PDB entry 4MBX | X-ray diffraction, 1.92 A resolution | chains B and C of the 5 polymer chains in the assembly

[Chain B (and C)]
Name: Major Capsid Protein VP1
From: B-lymphotropic polyomavirus
Notes: chain C of this document is another copy of the same molecule, construct and numbering; everything in this record applies to it too
Amino-acid sequence (278 residues; each row starts with the number of its first residue):
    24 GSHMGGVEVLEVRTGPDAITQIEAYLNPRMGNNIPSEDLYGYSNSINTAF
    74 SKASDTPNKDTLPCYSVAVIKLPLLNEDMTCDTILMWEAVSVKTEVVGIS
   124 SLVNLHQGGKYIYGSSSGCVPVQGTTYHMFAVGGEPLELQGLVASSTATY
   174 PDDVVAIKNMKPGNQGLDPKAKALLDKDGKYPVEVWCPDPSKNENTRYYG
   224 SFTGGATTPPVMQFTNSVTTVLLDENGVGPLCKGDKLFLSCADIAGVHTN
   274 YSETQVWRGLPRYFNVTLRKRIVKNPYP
Unresolved in the structure: 24, 301
Bound ions: Ca2+ site 1: Glu46 (shared with Ser214(C) of chain C); Ca2+ site 2: Ser214 (shared with 1 residue of chain A)

[Interface between chain B and chain C]
Contacting residue pairs (125):
  Val30(B) - Ile295(C)  hydrophobic
  Glu31(B) - Arg294(C)  salt bridge
  Val32(B) - Ile295(C)
  Val32(B) - Lys297(C)
  Leu33(B) - Val251(C)  hydrophobic
  Leu33(B) - Leu254(C)  hydrophobic
  Leu33(B) - Arg294(C)
  Leu33(B) - Ile295(C)  hydrogen bond (backbone-backbone)
  Leu33(B) - Val296(C)
  Leu33(B) - Lys297(C)  hydrogen bond (backbone-backbone)
  Glu34(B) - Lys297(C)
  Glu46(B) - Ser214(C)
  Tyr48(B) - Leu190(C)
  Tyr48(B) - Pro192(C)
  Asn50(B) - Gly189(C)
  Asn50(B) - Leu190(C)  hydrogen bond (side chain-backbone)
  Pro58(B) - Pro185(C)
  Pro58(B) - Gly186(C)  hydrogen bond (backbone-backbone)
  Glu60(B) - Pro185(C)
  Asp61(B) - Lys75(C)
  Asp61(B) - Gln188(C)  hydrogen bond (backbone-side chain)
  Leu62(B) - Lys75(C)
  Leu62(B) - Gln188(C)
  Tyr63(B) - Pro185(C)
  Tyr63(B) - Gly186(C)
  Tyr63(B) - Gln188(C)  hydrogen bond (backbone-side chain)
  Tyr63(B) - Gly189(C)
  Tyr65(B) - Ala167(C)  hydrogen bond (side chain-backbone)
  Tyr65(B) - Gln188(C)
  Lys116(B) - Glu248(C)  salt bridge
  Glu118(B) - Pro213(C)
  Glu118(B) - Tyr221(C)  hydrogen bond
  Val120(B) - Gln163(C)
  Val120(B) - Leu190(C)  hydrophobic
  Val120(B) - Cys210(C)  hydrophobic
  Val120(B) - Pro213(C)  hydrophobic
  Gly121(B) - Cys210(C)  hydrogen bond (backbone-side chain)
  Ile122(B) - Phe225(C)  hydrophobic
  Ser123(B) - Tyr88(C)
  Ser123(B) - Tyr150(C)
  Ser123(B) - Val206(C)  hydrogen bond (side chain-backbone)
  Ser123(B) - Glu207(C)
  Ser123(B) - Trp209(C)  hydrogen bond (side chain-backbone)
  Ser123(B) - Cys210(C)
  Ser124(B) - Leu165(C)
  Ser124(B) - Ala167(C)
  Ser124(B) - Glu207(C)
  Leu125(B) - Phe225(C)  hydrophobic
  Val126(B) - Tyr150(C)  hydrophobic
  Val126(B) - Val206(C)  hydrophobic
  Val126(B) - Glu207(C)
  Val126(B) - Phe225(C)  hydrophobic
  Val126(B) - Ile267(C)  hydrophobic
  Val126(B) - Trp280(C)  hydrophobic
  Asn127(B) - Ala167(C)
  Asn127(B) - Glu207(C)  hydrogen bond
  Leu128(B) - Ile69(C)
  Leu128(B) - Thr71(C)
  Leu128(B) - Val270(C)  hydrophobic
  Leu128(B) - Trp280(C)  hydrophobic
  His129(B) - Asn70(C)
  His129(B) - Thr71(C)
  His129(B) - Ala72(C)  hydrogen bond (backbone-backbone)
  His129(B) - Asp78(C)  salt bridge
  His129(B) - Pro80(C)
  His129(B) - Leu85(C)
  His129(B) - Glu207(C)  salt bridge
  Gln130(B) - Ala167(C)
  Gly131(B) - Ala72(C)
  Tyr134(B) - Thr71(C)
  Ile135(B) - Gln278(C)
  Tyr136(B) - Lys133(C)
  Tyr136(B) - Gln146(C)
  Tyr136(B) - Thr230(C)
  Tyr136(B) - Thr272(C)
  Tyr136(B) - Glu276(C)
  Tyr136(B) - Gln278(C)
  Gly137(B) - Glu276(C)  hydrogen bond (backbone-side chain)
  Ser139(B) - Ser275(C)
  Ser139(B) - Glu276(C)
  Ser139(B) - Thr277(C)
  Ser140(B) - Thr71(C)
  Ser140(B) - Glu276(C)
  Ser140(B) - Gln278(C)
  Gly141(B) - Thr71(C)
  Gly141(B) - Gln278(C)  hydrogen bond (backbone-side chain)
  Cys142(B) - Thr71(C)
  Pro144(B) - Thr148(C)
  Pro144(B) - Gly228(C)
  Gln146(B) - Gly228(C)
  Gln146(B) - Ala229(C)  hydrogen bond (side chain-backbone)
  Pro232(B) - Gly227(C)
  Pro232(B) - Gly228(C)
  Pro232(B) - Thr231(C)
  Pro233(B) - Phe225(C)  hydrophobic
  Pro233(B) - Thr226(C)
  Pro233(B) - Gly227(C)  hydrogen bond (backbone-backbone)
  Pro233(B) - Gly228(C)
  Val234(B) - Phe225(C)
  Val234(B) - Thr226(C)
  Met235(B) - Ser224(C)
  Met235(B) - Phe225(C)  hydrogen bond (backbone-backbone)
  Gln236(B) - Gly223(C)
  Gln236(B) - Ser224(C)  hydrogen bond
  Phe237(B) - Tyr150(C)
  Phe237(B) - Met152(C)  hydrophobic
  Phe237(B) - Pro211(C)
  Phe237(B) - Tyr222(C)
  Phe237(B) - Gly223(C)  hydrogen bond (backbone-backbone)
  Phe237(B) - Ser224(C)
  Thr238(B) - Tyr221(C)  hydrogen bond (side chain-backbone)
  Thr238(B) - Tyr222(C)
  Asn239(B) - Asn216(C)  hydrogen bond (side chain-backbone)
  Asn239(B) - Thr219(C)  hydrogen bond (side chain-backbone)
  Asn239(B) - Arg220(C)
  Asn239(B) - Tyr221(C)  hydrogen bond (side chain-backbone)
  Ser240(B) - Tyr222(C)
  Arg281(B) - Leu165(C)
  Arg281(B) - Val166(C)  hydrogen bond (side chain-backbone)
  Arg281(B) - Ala167(C)
  Arg281(B) - Gln188(C)  hydrogen bond (side chain-backbone)
  Pro284(B) - Leu165(C)  hydrophobic
  Pro284(B) - Leu190(C)  hydrophobic
  Tyr286(B) - Pro213(C)  hydrogen bond (side chain-backbone)
  Tyr286(B) - Ser214(C)
Also at the interface, not in a pair above, chain B (52 interface residues in all): Ser59, Leu283
Also at the interface, not in a pair above, chain C (65 interface residues in all): Thr106, Val143, Ser168, Ala171, Tyr173

[Summary]
52 residues of chain B and 65 residues of chain C are in contact, with 27 hydrogen bonds and 4 salt bridges.
Polar pairs include Glu31(B)-Arg294(C), Lys116(B)-Glu248(C) and His129(B)-Asp78(C).
Chain B and chain C are both Major Capsid Protein VP1 (B-lymphotropic polyomavirus); the structure, Structure
of unliganded B-Lymphotropic Polyomavirus VP1, was determined by X-ray diffraction together with 4MBY and 4MBZ
from the same study.
